PDB entry 9KO8 | X-ray diffraction, 3.00 A resolution | chains B and C of the 4 polymer chains in the assembly

== Chain B ==
Protein: Kinesin-like protein KIF1C
From: Homo sapiens
Reference sequence: O43896 (KIF1C_HUMAN); residues 714-809 here = UniProt positions 714-809
Sequence (99 residues; row label = number of the first residue in the row):
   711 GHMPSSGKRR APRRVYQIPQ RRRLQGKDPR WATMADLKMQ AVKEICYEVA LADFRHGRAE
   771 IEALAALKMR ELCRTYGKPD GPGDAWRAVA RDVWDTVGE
Disordered / not traced: 711-741, 787-792, 809
Construct notes: expression tag (711-713)
Reported in the primary citation:
  - mutagenesis - Y757A/F764A: abolished binding to Protein Hook homolog 3 (chain C)
  - mutagenesis - Y757A/F764A: abolished binding to PTPN21
  - mutagenesis - Y757A/F764A: decreased stability

== Chain C ==
Protein: Protein Hook homolog 3
From: Homo sapiens
Reference sequence: Q86VS8 (HOOK3_HUMAN); residue numbers follow UniProt; this construct covers 553-624
Sequence (75 residues; each row starts with the number of its first residue):
   550 GHMEKLHEAN NELQKKRAII EDLEPRFNNS SLKIEELQEA LRKKEEEMKQ MEERYKKYLE
   610 KAKSVIRTLD PKQNQ
Disordered / not traced: 550-551, 623-624
Construct notes: expression tag (550-552)
Reported in the primary citation:
  - mutagenesis - V614E: abolished binding to Kinesin-like protein KIF1C (chain B)
  - mutagenesis - V614E: decreased stability

== How chain B and chain C interact ==
Residue-residue contacts - 14 pairs, chain B then chain C:
  Q750(B) - P620(C)  hydrogen bond (side chain-backbone)
  K753(B) - P620(C)
  E754(B) - P620(C)
  E754(B) - K621(C)  salt bridge
  Y757(B) - I615(C)
  Y757(B) - R616(C)
  Y757(B) - D619(C)
  Y757(B) - P620(C)
  Y757(B) - K621(C)
  A760(B) - K612(C)
  L761(B) - K612(C)  hydrogen bond (backbone-side chain)
  L761(B) - I615(C)  hydrophobic
  L761(B) - R616(C)
  D763(B) - K612(C)  salt bridge
Also at the interface, not in a pair above, chain B (8 interface residues in all): E758
The authors on this interface:
  - interface residues, chain B: L761(B)
  - hot spots on chain C (mutagenesis) - V614E: abolished binding to Kinesin-like protein KIF1C (chain B)

== Summary ==
Chain B and chain C form an interface of 8 and 6 residues respectively, with 2 hydrogen bonds and 2 salt
bridges. Polar contacts include E754(B)-K621(C), D763(B)-K612(C) and Q750(B)-P620(C). The paper reports that
Y757A/F764A of chain B abolish binding to Protein Hook homolog 3 (chain C); the interface residue L761(B).
Chain B is Kinesin-like protein KIF1C and chain C is Protein Hook homolog 3, both from Homo sapiens; the
structure, Crystal structure of Hook3(553-624) bound to KIF1C(714-809), was determined by X-ray diffraction
(same publication as 9KNS).
